Entry 7DAE (X-ray diffraction, 2.39 A resolution); this record covers chains A and F of the 6 polymer chains in the assembly.

Chain A:
Protein: Tubulin alpha-1B chain
From: Sus scrofa
Reference sequence: Q2XVP4 (TBA1B_PIG); residues 1-451 here = UniProt positions 1-451
Chain sequence (451 residues; row label = number of the first residue in the row):
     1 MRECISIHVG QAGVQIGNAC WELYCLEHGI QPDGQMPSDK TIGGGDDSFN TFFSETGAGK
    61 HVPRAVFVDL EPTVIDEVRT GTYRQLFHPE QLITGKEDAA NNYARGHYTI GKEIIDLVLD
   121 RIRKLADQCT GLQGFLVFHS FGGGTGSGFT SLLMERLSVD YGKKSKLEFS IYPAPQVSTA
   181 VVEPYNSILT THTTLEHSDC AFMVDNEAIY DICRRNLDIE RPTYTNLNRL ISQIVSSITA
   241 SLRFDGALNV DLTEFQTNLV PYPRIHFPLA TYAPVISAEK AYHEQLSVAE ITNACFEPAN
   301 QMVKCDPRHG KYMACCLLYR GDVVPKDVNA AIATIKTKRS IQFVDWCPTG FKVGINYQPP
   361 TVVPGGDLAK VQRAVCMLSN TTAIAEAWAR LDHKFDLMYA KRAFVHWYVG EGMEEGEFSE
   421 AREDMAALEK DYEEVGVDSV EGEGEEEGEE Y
Unresolved in the structure: 440-451
Curated features (UniProtKB/Swiss-Prot):
  - motif: Met-1 to Cys-4 (MREC motif)
  - active site: Glu-254
  - binding site (GTP): Gly-10, Gln-11, Ala-12, Gln-15, Glu-71, Ala-99, Ser-140, Gly-143, Gly-144, Thr-145, Gly-146, Thr-179, Glu-183, Asn-206, Tyr-224, Asn-228, Leu-252
  - binding site (Mg(2+)): Glu-71
  - site: Tyr-451 (Involved in polymerization)
  - modified residue: Lys-40 (N6,N6,N6-trimethyllysine), Ser-48 (Phosphoserine), Ser-232 (Phosphoserine), Tyr-282 (3'-nitrotyrosine), Arg-339 (Omega-N-methylarginine), Ser-439 (Phosphoserine), Glu-443 (5-glutamyl polyglutamate), Glu-445 (5-glutamyl polyglutamate), Tyr-451 (3'-nitrotyrosine)
  - cross-link (Glycyl lysine isopeptide (Lys-Gly)): Lys-326 (interchain with G-Cter in ubiquitin), Lys-370 (interchain with G-Cter in ubiquitin)

Chain F:
Protein: Tubulin tyrosine ligase
From: Gallus gallus
Reference sequence: E1BQ43 (E1BQ43_CHICK); numbering as in UniProt (aligned over 1-378)
Chain sequence (384 residues; each row starts with the number of its first residue):
     1 MYTFVVRDEN SSVYAEVSRL LLATGQWKRL RKDNPRFNLM LGERNRLPFG RLGHEPGLVQ
    61 LVNYYRGADK LCRKASLVKL IKTSPELSES CTWFPESYVI YPTNLKTPVA PAQNGIRHLI
   121 NNTRTDEREV FLAAYNRRRE GREGNVWIAK SSAGAKGEGI LISSEASELL DFIDEQGQVH
   181 VIQKYLEKPL LLEPGHRKFD IRSWVLVDHL YNIYLYREGV LRTSSEPYNS ANFQDKTCHL
   241 TNHCIQKEYS KNYGRYEEGN EMFFEEFNQY LMDALNTTLE NSILLQIKHI IRSCLMCIEP
   301 AISTKHLHYQ SFQLFGFDFM VDEELKVWLI EVNGAPACAQ KLYAELCQGI VDVAISSVFP
   361 LADTGQKTSQ PTSIFIKLHH HHHH
Unresolved in the structure: 102-124, 153-157, 364-371
Differences from the reference sequence: expression tag (379-384)

Interface between chain A and chain F:
Residue-residue contacts (23; chain A residue first):
  Gln-176(A) with Pro-56(F)
  Glu-207(A) with His-54(F), salt bridge
  Glu-297(A) with His-306(F)
  Pro-298(A) with Leu-307(F), hydrophobic
  Lys-304(A) with His-54(F)
  Asp-306(A) with Arg-66(F); Leu-307(F)
  Arg-308(A) with Pro-300(F), hydrogen bond (side chain-backbone); Ala-301(F); Ile-302(F); Ser-303(F), hydrogen bond (side chain-backbone); Leu-307(F)
  His-309(A) with Arg-66(F), hydrogen bond (side chain-backbone); Gly-67(F); Ala-301(F), hydrogen bond (side chain-backbone)
  Lys-338(A) with Pro-300(F)
  Ser-340(A) with Ala-301(F)
  Glu-386(A) with Gly-50(F); Arg-66(F), salt bridge
  Arg-390(A) with Gly-50(F); His-54(F), hydrogen bond
  His-393(A) with Arg-51(F)
  Glu-433(A) with Arg-46(F), salt bridge
Other interface residues (no listed pair), chain A (17 interface residues in all): Cys-305, Ala-389, Ser-439
Other interface residues (no listed pair), chain F (16 interface residues in all): Gly-53, Arg-73, His-308

In short:
Chain A and chain F form an interface of 17 and 16 residues respectively, with 5 hydrogen bonds and 3 salt
bridges. Polar pairs include Glu-207(A)/His-54(F), Glu-386(A)/Arg-66(F) and Glu-433(A)/Arg-46(F). From
UniProt: active-site residue Glu-254(A), 17 GTP-binding residues and Mg2+-binding residue Glu-71(A) on chain
A.
Here chain A is Tubulin alpha-1B chain (Sus scrofa) and chain F is Tubulin tyrosine ligase (Gallus gallus).
Entry 7DAE (EPB in complex with tubulin) was determined by X-ray diffraction together with 7DAD and 7DAF from
the same study.
